8IXL - chains Q and V of the 35 polymer chains in the assembly; structure by electron microscopy, 3.50 A resolution.

# Chain Q
Protein: Tail virion protein G9P
From: Inovirus M13
UniProt: P69538 (G9P_BPM13); numbering as in UniProt (aligned over 1-32)
Amino-acid sequence (32 residues; numbered 1 to 32; the number before each row is that of its first residue):
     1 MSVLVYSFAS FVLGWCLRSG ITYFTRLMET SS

# Chain V
Protein: Capsid protein G8P
From: Inovirus M13
UniProt: P69541 (CAPSD_BPM13); residues 1-50 here correspond to UniProt positions 24-73 (UniProt number = residue number + 23)
Amino-acid sequence (50 residues; row label = number of the first residue in the row):
     1 AEGDDPAKAA FNSLQASATE YIGYAWAMVV VIVGATIGIK LFKKFTSKAS
Not modelled in the structure: 1-4

# How chain Q and chain V interact
Contacting residue pairs (15):
  Met1(Q) - Ser13(V)
  Leu4(Q) - Ala10(V)
  Leu4(Q) - Ser13(V)
  Phe8(Q) - Ser17(V)
  Phe8(Q) - Ala18(V)
  Phe8(Q) - Tyr21(V)  hydrophobic
  Phe11(Q) - Tyr21(V)
  Trp15(Q) - Tyr21(V)
  Trp15(Q) - Ala25(V)  hydrophobic
  Tyr23(Q) - Met28(V)  hydrophobic
  Tyr23(Q) - Ile32(V)  hydrophobic
  Arg26(Q) - Ile32(V)
  Thr30(Q) - Thr36(V)
  Thr30(Q) - Ile39(V)
  Thr30(Q) - Lys43(V)  hydrogen bond (backbone-side chain)
Also at the interface, not in a pair above, chain Q (12 interface residues in all): Val12, Leu27, Ser31, Ser32
Also at the interface, not in a pair above, chain V (14 interface residues in all): Leu14, Tyr24, Ala35

# Overview
The interface between chain Q and chain V involves 12 residues on one side and 14 on the other, with 1
hydrogen bond. Its one hydrogen-bonded contact is Thr30(Q)-Lys43(V).
Chain Q is Tail virion protein G9P and chain V is Capsid protein G8P, both from Inovirus M13; the structure,
top segment of the bacteriophage M13 mini variant, was determined by electron microscopy, deposited together
with 8IXK, 8IXJ and 8JWT.
